4EDN - chains A and K; structure by X-ray diffraction, 2.90 A resolution.

[Chain A]
Protein: Beta-parvin
Source organism: Homo sapiens
Notes: fragment: C-terminal calponin homology domain
UniProtKB: Q9HBI1 (PARVB_HUMAN); numbering as in UniProt (aligned over 235-364)
Chain sequence (133 residues; row label = number of the first residue in the row):
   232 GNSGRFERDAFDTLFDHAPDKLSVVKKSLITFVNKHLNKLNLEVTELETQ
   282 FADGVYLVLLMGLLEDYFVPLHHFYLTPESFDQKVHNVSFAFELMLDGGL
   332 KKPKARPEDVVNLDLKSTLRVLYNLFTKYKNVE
Unresolved in the structure: 232-237
Sequence notes: expression tag (232-234)
Swiss-Prot annotation at these positions:
  - mutagenesis: V256 (V256Q: Abolishes interaction with PXN), F299 (F299D: Abolishes interaction with ILK. Abolishes location at focal adhesion sites)
What the authors report for this chain:
  - mutagenesis - V256Q: abolished binding to LD1, LD2, or LD4
  - mutagenesis - V256Q: abolished binding to paxillin from cell lysates
  - mutagenesis - V256Q: unchanged binding to ILK
  - mutagenesis - V256Q: decreased localization
  - mutagenesis - F299D: abolished binding to ILK
  - mutagenesis - F299D: unchanged binding to paxillin
  - mutagenesis - F299D: abolished localization
  - conformationally variable residues (helix shift, side-chain flip): A241 to H248

[Chain K]
Protein: Paxillin
Notes: fragment: LD1 motif
UniProtKB: P49023 (PAXI_HUMAN); numbering as in UniProt (aligned over 1-20)
Chain sequence (22 residues; row label = number of the first residue in the row; numbering starts at 0):
     0 XMDDLDALLADLESTTSHISKX
Unresolved in the structure: 0-1, 14-21
Modified residues: ACE (acetyl group) at position 0; NH2 (amino group) at position 21
Sequence notes: acetylation (0); amidation (21)
Swiss-Prot annotation at these positions:
  - motif: D3 to T15 (LD motif 1)
  - modified residue: M1 (N-acetylmethionine)
  - mutagenesis: L7 to L8 (Loss of interaction with PDCD10)
What the authors report for this chain:
  - mutagenesis - L7R/L8R: abolished binding to beta-parvin

[How chain A and chain K interact]
Pairs across the interface - 21 pairs, chain A then chain K:
  A241(A) with D3(K); L4(K); L7(K), hydrophobic
  F242(A) with L7(K), hydrophobic
  T244(A) with L4(K)
  L245(A) with L4(K), hydrophobic
  A249(A) with L4(K), hydrophobic
  K252(A) with L8(K)
  V255(A) with E12(K)
  V256(A) with L8(K), hydrophobic; L11(K), hydrophobic
  S259(A) with L11(K)
  L260(A) with L11(K), hydrophobic
  Y354(A) with L7(K); D10(K), hydrogen bond; L11(K), hydrophobic
  F357(A) with D10(K); L11(K), hydrophobic
  T358(A) with D10(K)
  K361(A) with D10(K), salt bridge; S13(K)
The authors on this interface:
  - residue pairs: Y354(A)-D10(K) (hydrogen bond), K361(A)-D10(K) (hydrogen bond)
  - interface residues, chain A: A241(A), F242(A), T244(A), L245(A), A249(A), K252(A), V255(A), V256(A), S259(A), L260(A), Y354(A), F357(A)
  - interface residues, chain K: L4(K), L7(K), L8(K), L11(K)

[Overview]
14 residues of chain A and 8 residues of chain K are in contact, with 1 hydrogen bond and 1 salt bridge. Among
the polar pairs are K361(A)-D10(K) and Y354(A)-D10(K). The paper describes hydrogen bonds between Y354(A) and
D10(K) and K361(A) and D10(K). The paper reports that V256Q of chain A abolishes binding to LD1, LD2, or LD4;
interface residues A241(A), F242(A) and L4(K) among others; 3 substitutions were tested in all.
Here chain A is Beta-parvin (Homo sapiens) and chain K is Paxillin. Entry 4EDN (Crystal structure of
beta-parvin CH2 domain in complex with paxillin LD1 motif) was determined by X-ray diffraction together with
4EDL and 4EDM from the same study.
